6BTM - chains B and E of the 6 polymer chains in the assembly; structure by electron microscopy, 3.40 A resolution.

== Chain B ==
Name: Alternative Complex III subunit B
Source organism: Flavobacterium johnsoniae UW101
UniProt: A5FJF2 (A5FJF2_FLAJ1); residues 2-950 here correspond to UniProt positions 70-1018 (UniProt number = residue number + 68)
Amino-acid sequence (949 residues; row label = number of the first residue in the row):
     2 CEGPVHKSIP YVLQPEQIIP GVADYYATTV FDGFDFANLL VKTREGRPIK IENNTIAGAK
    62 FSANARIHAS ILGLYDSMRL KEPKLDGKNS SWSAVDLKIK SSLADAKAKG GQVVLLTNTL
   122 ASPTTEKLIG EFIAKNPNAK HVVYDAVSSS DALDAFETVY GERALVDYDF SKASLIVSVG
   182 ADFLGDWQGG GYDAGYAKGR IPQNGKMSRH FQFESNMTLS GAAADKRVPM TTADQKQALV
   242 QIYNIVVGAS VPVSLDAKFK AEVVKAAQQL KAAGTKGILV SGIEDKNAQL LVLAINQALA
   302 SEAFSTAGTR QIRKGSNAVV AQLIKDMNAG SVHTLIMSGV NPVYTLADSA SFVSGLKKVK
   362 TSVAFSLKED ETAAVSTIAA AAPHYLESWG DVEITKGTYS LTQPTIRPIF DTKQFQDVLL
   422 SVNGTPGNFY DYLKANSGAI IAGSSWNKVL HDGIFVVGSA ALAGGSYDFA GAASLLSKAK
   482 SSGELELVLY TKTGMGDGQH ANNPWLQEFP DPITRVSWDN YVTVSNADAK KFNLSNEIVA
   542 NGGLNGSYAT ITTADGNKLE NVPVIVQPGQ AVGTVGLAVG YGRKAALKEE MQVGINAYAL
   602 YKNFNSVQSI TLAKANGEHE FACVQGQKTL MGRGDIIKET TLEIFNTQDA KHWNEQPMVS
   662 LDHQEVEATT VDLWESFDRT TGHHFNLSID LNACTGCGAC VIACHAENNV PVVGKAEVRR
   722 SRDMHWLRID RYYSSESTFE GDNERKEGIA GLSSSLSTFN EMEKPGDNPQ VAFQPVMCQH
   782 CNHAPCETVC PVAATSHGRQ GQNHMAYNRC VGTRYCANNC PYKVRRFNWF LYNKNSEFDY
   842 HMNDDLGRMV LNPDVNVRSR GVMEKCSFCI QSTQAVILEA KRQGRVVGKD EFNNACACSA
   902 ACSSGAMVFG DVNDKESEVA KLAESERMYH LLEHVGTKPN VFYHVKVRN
Disulfides: Cys701-Cys903, Cys870-Cys897
Glycans and other covalent adducts: decanoic acid (DKA) linked to Cys2; (2S)-3-hydroxypropane-1,2-diyl ditetradecanoate (FAW) linked to Cys2
Ion coordination: 4Fe-4S cluster Fe: Cys779, Cys782, Cys787, Cys821; 3Fe-4S cluster Fe: Cys791, Cys811, Cys817
Residues lining bound ligands:
  - 3Fe-4S cluster (F3S): Cys791, Pro792, Val793, Ala795, Thr796, Met806, Arg810, Cys811, Val812, Gly813, Thr814, Arg815, Tyr816, Cys817, Met864
  - heme c (HEC): Ala794, Asn809, Arg810
  - 4Fe-4S cluster (SF4): Cys779, Gln780, His781, Cys782, Ala785, Pro786, Cys787, Asn804, Cys821, Pro822, Tyr823, Val825, Arg826, Lys866

== Chain E ==
Name: Alternative Complex III subunit E
Source organism: Flavobacterium johnsoniae UW101
UniProt: A5FJF5 (A5FJF5_FLAJ1); residues 2-163 here correspond to UniProt positions 20-181 (UniProt number = residue number + 18)
Amino-acid sequence (162 residues; each row starts with the number of its first residue):
     2 CHNNSAPNYQ YFPNMYESVA YEPYTEAKIF KGGKEGQLPV EGTINRGFEP YEYENSTAGY
    62 ELAKANLKSP LTEEEKNSGK GKELFEIYCI SCHGAAGNGK GKLVEREKFL GVPSYKDREI
   122 TEGSIFHVET YGLNAMGSHA NQLSAHERWL VADYVLKLKS QL
Glycans and other covalent adducts: decanoic acid (DKA) linked to Cys2; (2S)-3-hydroxypropane-1,2-diyl ditetradecanoate (FAW) linked to Cys2; heme c (HEC) linked to Cys90, Cys93
Ion coordination: heme c Fe: His94, Met137
Residues lining bound ligands:
  - decanoic acid (DKA): Tyr10, Gln11, Tyr12
  - FAW ((2S)-3-hydroxypropane-1,2-diyl ditetradecanoate): Gln11, Tyr12, Phe13, Pro14
  - heme c (HEC): Tyr61, Tyr89, His94, Phe110, Gly112, Val113, Pro114, Tyr116, Arg119, Ile121, Ile126, Val129, Glu130, Leu134, Asn135, Ala136, Met137, His140, Val152, Val156

== How chain B and chain E interact ==
Pairs across the interface (65; chain B residue first):
  Cys2(B) - Tyr10(E)
  Cys2(B) - Gln11(E)  hydrogen bond (backbone-backbone)
  Glu3(B) - Pro8(E)
  Glu3(B) - Asn9(E)
  Glu3(B) - Tyr10(E)
  Gly4(B) - Pro8(E)
  Lys8(B) - Thr26(E)
  Lys8(B) - Glu27(E)  salt bridge
  Ser9(B) - Tyr25(E)
  Ile10(B) - Tyr25(E)  hydrogen bond (backbone-backbone)
  Ile10(B) - Lys35(E)
  Tyr12(B) - Lys35(E)
  Tyr12(B) - Gly37(E)  hydrogen bond (side chain-backbone)
  Gln15(B) - Asn142(E)
  Pro16(B) - Leu39(E)  hydrophobic
  Glu17(B) - Phe49(E)
  Glu17(B) - Arg149(E)  salt bridge
  Gln18(B) - Thr44(E)  hydrogen bond (side chain-backbone)
  Gln18(B) - Phe49(E)
  Ile19(B) - Pro40(E)
  Pro21(B) - Tyr25(E)
  Asp25(B) - Asn46(E)  hydrogen bond
  Tyr26(B) - Asn46(E)
  Tyr26(B) - Arg47(E)  hydrogen bond (backbone-backbone)
  Tyr27(B) - Thr44(E)
  Tyr27(B) - Ile45(E)
  Tyr27(B) - Asn46(E)
  Ala28(B) - Arg47(E)
  Leu41(B) - Arg47(E)
  Glu46(B) - Pro24(E)
  Glu46(B) - Gln38(E)
  Gly47(B) - Gln38(E)
  Arg48(B) - Tyr22(E)  hydrogen bond (side chain-backbone)
  Asn55(B) - Arg47(E)
  Ile57(B) - Arg47(E)
  Trp390(B) - Glu42(E)
  Trp390(B) - Gly43(E)
  Gln404(B) - Thr44(E)  hydrogen bond
  Gln404(B) - Ile45(E)  hydrogen bond (side chain-backbone)
  Pro405(B) - Val41(E)
  Arg408(B) - Leu39(E)
  Arg408(B) - Pro40(E)
  Arg408(B) - Val41(E)
  Asn448(B) - Ile45(E)
  Asn448(B) - Pro51(E)
  His452(B) - Ile45(E)
  His452(B) - Asn46(E)
  His452(B) - Arg47(E)  hydrogen bond (backbone-side chain)
  His452(B) - Gly48(E)  hydrogen bond (side chain-backbone)
  His452(B) - Phe49(E)
  Asp453(B) - Arg47(E)  hydrogen bond (backbone-side chain)
  Asp846(B) - Tyr22(E)  hydrogen bond (backbone-side chain)
  Asp846(B) - Ile30(E)
  Leu847(B) - Ile30(E)  hydrophobic
  Arg849(B) - Val20(E)  hydrogen bond (side chain-backbone)
  Arg849(B) - Tyr22(E)
  Met850(B) - Tyr22(E)  hydrophobic
  Met850(B) - Phe31(E)  hydrophobic
  Leu852(B) - Val20(E)  hydrophobic
  Leu852(B) - Ala21(E)
  Asn853(B) - Ala21(E)
  Pro854(B) - Tyr22(E)
  Arg859(B) - Met16(E)
  Ser860(B) - Met16(E)
  Val863(B) - Met16(E)  hydrophobic
Other interface residues (no listed pair), chain B (48 interface residues in all): Pro5, Pro11, Leu14, Tyr431, Trp447, Leu451, Tyr808, Val858
Other interface residues (no listed pair), chain E (33 interface residues in all): Glu23, Ala141

== Summary ==
48 residues of chain B and 33 residues of chain E are in contact; the contacts include 14 hydrogen bonds and 2
salt bridges. Polar contacts include Lys8(B)-Glu27(E), Glu17(B)-Arg149(E) and Tyr12(B)-Gly37(E). Bound to
chain B: heme c, 3Fe-4S cluster and 4Fe-4S cluster.
Here chain B is Alternative Complex III subunit B and chain E is Alternative Complex III subunit E, both from
Flavobacterium johnsoniae UW101. Entry 6BTM (Structure of Alternative Complex III from Flavobacterium
johnsoniae (Wild Type)) was determined by electron microscopy.
